1J7W - chains A and B of the 4 polymer chains in the assembly; structure by X-ray diffraction, 2.00 A resolution.

== Chain A ==
Protein: hemoglobin
Organism: Homo sapiens
Notes: fragment: alpha chain
Reference sequence: P69905 (HBA_HUMAN); numbering as in UniProt (aligned over 1-141)
Chain sequence (141 residues; numbered 1 to 141; the number before each row is that of its first residue):
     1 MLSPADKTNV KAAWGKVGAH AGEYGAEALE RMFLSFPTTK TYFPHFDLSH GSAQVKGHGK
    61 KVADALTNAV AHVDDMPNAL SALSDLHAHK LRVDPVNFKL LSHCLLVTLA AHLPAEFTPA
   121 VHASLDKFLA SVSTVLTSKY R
Sequence notes: engineered mutation Met-1 (Val in P69905)
UniProt features mapped onto this chain:
  - site: Lys-61 (Not glycated)
  - natural variant: Asp-6 (A6D: In J-Toronto; this construct carries the variant), Ala-13 (A13D: In J-Paris 1/J-Aljezur), Glu-27 (A27E: In Shenyang; this construct carries the variant), Lys-61 (K61N: In Zambia; deletion: In Clinic), Asp-64 (A64D: In Pontoise; this construct carries the variant), Asp-75 (D75A: In Lille; D75G: In Chapel Hill; D75N: In G-Pest), Ala-111 (A111D: In Petah Tikva)
Metal / ion sites: heme Fe near His-87 (its only coordinating residue here)
Small-molecule neighbours: heme (HEM): Met-32, Thr-39, Tyr-42, Phe-43, His-45, Phe-46, His-58, Lys-61, Val-62, Ala-65, Leu-66, Leu-83, Leu-86, His-87, Leu-91, Val-93, Asn-97, Phe-98, Leu-101, Val-132, Leu-136

== Chain B ==
Protein: hemoglobin
Organism: Homo sapiens
Notes: fragment: beta chain
Reference sequence: P68871 (HBB_HUMAN); residue numbers follow UniProt; this construct covers 1-146
Chain sequence (146 residues; each row starts with the number of its first residue):
     1 MHLTPEEKSA VTALWGKVNV DEVGGEAYGR LLVVYPWTQR FFESFGDLST PDAVMGNPKV
    61 KAQGKKVLGA FSDGLAHLDN LKGTFATLSE LHCDKLHVDP ENFRLLGNVL VCVLAHHFGK
   121 EFTPPVQAAY QKVVAGVANA LAHKYH
Sequence notes: engineered mutation Met-1 (Val in P68871), Tyr-28 (Leu in P68871), Gln-63 (His in P68871)
UniProt features mapped onto this chain:
  - natural variant: Leu-3 (H3L: In Graz; this construct carries the variant), Glu-7 (E7A: In G-Makassar; E7K: In Hb C; E7Q: In Machida; E7V: In SKCA), Lys-8 (E8K: In G-Siriraj; this construct carries the variant), Val-11 (A11V: In Iraq-Halabja; this construct carries the variant), Gly-16 (W16G: In Randwick; this construct carries the variant), Val-23 (E23V: In D-Granada; this construct carries the variant), Gly-24 (V24G: In Miyashiro; this construct carries the variant), Gly-25 (G25D: In Moscva; G25R: In Riverdale-Bronx; G25V: In Savannah), Leu-32 (L32P: In Yokohama), Val-33 (L33V: In Muscat; this construct carries the variant), Arg-40 (Q40R: In Tianshui; this construct carries the variant), Phe-42 (F42Y: In Mequon; deletion: In Bruxelles), 11 further natural variant entries in UniProt
Metal / ion sites: heme Fe near His-92 (its only coordinating residue here)
Small-molecule neighbours: heme (HEM): Tyr-28, Leu-31, Thr-38, Phe-41, Phe-42, Phe-45, Gln-63, Lys-66, Val-67, Ala-70, Phe-71, Phe-85, Leu-88, Leu-91, His-92, Leu-96, Val-98, Asn-102, Phe-103, Leu-106, Val-137, Leu-141

== Interface between chain A and chain B ==
Pairs across the interface - 36 pairs, chain A then chain B:
  Glu-30(A) / Pro-124(B)
  Arg-31(A) / Phe-122(B)  hydrogen bond (side chain-backbone)
  Arg-31(A) / Thr-123(B)
  Arg-31(A) / Pro-124(B)
  Arg-31(A) / Gln-127(B)  hydrogen bond
  Leu-34(A) / Pro-124(B)  hydrophobic
  Leu-34(A) / Pro-125(B)
  Leu-34(A) / Ala-128(B)
  Ser-35(A) / Gln-127(B)
  Ser-35(A) / Ala-128(B)
  Ser-35(A) / Gln-131(B)
  Phe-36(A) / Gln-131(B)
  His-103(A) / Asn-108(B)
  His-103(A) / Val-111(B)
  His-103(A) / Gln-127(B)
  His-103(A) / Gln-131(B)
  Cys-104(A) / Gln-127(B)
  Val-107(A) / Val-111(B)  hydrophobic
  Val-107(A) / Ala-115(B)
  Val-107(A) / Gln-127(B)
  Ala-110(A) / Cys-112(B)
  Ala-110(A) / Ala-115(B)
  Ala-110(A) / His-116(B)
  Ala-111(A) / Ala-115(B)
  Ala-111(A) / Gly-119(B)
  Pro-114(A) / His-116(B)  hydrogen bond (backbone-side chain)
  Phe-117(A) / Arg-30(B)  hydrogen bond (backbone-side chain)
  Phe-117(A) / His-116(B)
  Thr-118(A) / Arg-30(B)
  Pro-119(A) / Arg-30(B)
  Pro-119(A) / Met-55(B)  hydrophobic
  His-122(A) / Arg-30(B)  hydrogen bond
  His-122(A) / Val-34(B)
  His-122(A) / Cys-112(B)
  Ala-123(A) / Val-34(B)
  Asp-126(A) / Tyr-35(B)
Interface residues without a listed pair, chain A (20 interface residues in all): Leu-106, Leu-113, Ala-120
Interface residues without a listed pair, chain B (21 interface residues in all): Glu-26, Val-33, Pro-51, Lys-120

== Summary ==
20 residues of chain A and 21 residues of chain B are in contact, with 5 hydrogen bonds. Polar contacts
include Arg-31(A)/Phe-122(B), Arg-31(A)/Gln-127(B) and Pro-114(A)/His-116(B). Chain A binds heme. Bound to
chain B: heme.
Here chain A is hemoglobin and chain B is hemoglobin, both from Homo sapiens. Entry 1J7W (Crystal structure of
deoxy HbbetaYQ, a site directed mutant of HbA) was determined by X-ray diffraction, deposited together with
1J7S and 1J7Y.
